Entry 2GJE (X-ray diffraction, 3.37 A resolution); this record covers chains A and D of the 4 polymer chains in the assembly.

# Chain A
Name: mitochondrial RNA-binding protein 2
From: Trypanosoma brucei
UniProtKB: Q952G2 (Q952G2_9TRYP); residues 30-224 here = UniProt positions 30-224
Amino-acid sequence (195 residues; each row starts with the number of its first residue):
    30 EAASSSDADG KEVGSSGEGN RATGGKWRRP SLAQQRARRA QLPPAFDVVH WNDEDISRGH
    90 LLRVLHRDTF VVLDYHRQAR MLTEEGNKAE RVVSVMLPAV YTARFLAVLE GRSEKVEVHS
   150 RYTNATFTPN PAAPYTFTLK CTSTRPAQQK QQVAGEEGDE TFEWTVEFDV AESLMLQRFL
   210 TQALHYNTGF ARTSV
Unresolved in the structure: 30-64, 176-187, 222-224
Sequence notes: modified residue (110, 125, 204)
Modified residues: Mse110 (selenomethionine; parent Met); Mse125 (selenomethionine; parent Met); Mse204 (selenomethionine; parent Met)
Reported in the primary citation:
  - binding site for RNA tetramer: R174
  - binding site for guide RNA 40-mer: R67, R92, R96, E114, K117, R120

# Chain D
Name: mitochondrial RNA-binding protein 1
From: Trypanosoma brucei
UniProtKB: P90629 (P90629_9TRYP); numbering as in UniProt (aligned over 20-206)
Amino-acid sequence (187 residues; numbered 20 to 206; the number before each row is that of its first residue):
    20 ASTFSGVQSL PKFEIHDVRD DPAEGTMTRV AVDGKLLLIS QYPQLGPRKV DPNDLSPQFD
    80 ADRRISVRLR HVDLAYLVGV CKERVPRHRM ETKAYTLDFE KSAQGYHLHG KVHRVASQRM
   140 EDWSVKFDNH FAVTLEHFLE SALDESFGFR QHYATRAAEG GEKIAATSSA EGGARRKRSV
   200 SDTSRYH
Unresolved in the structure: 20-26, 174-206
Sequence notes: conflict E43 (Leu in P90629); modified residue (46, 109, 139)
Modified residues: Mse46 (selenomethionine; parent Met); Mse109 (selenomethionine; parent Met); Mse139 (selenomethionine; parent Met)
Reported in the primary citation:
  - binding site for guide RNA 40-mer: R48, Y61, R83, S85, H90

# How chain A and chain D interact
Pairs across the interface - 36 pairs, chain A then chain D:
  R65(A) - D52(D)  salt bridge
  A69(A) - H171(D)
  L71(A) - H171(D)  hydrogen bond (backbone-side chain)
  P73(A) - F166(D)
  P73(A) - G167(D)
  P73(A) - F168(D)  hydrophobic
  P73(A) - H171(D)
  A74(A) - K54(D)  hydrogen bond (backbone-side chain)
  A74(A) - F166(D)
  F75(A) - K54(D)
  F75(A) - F166(D)  hydrophobic
  H95(A) - F168(D)
  H95(A) - Y172(D)  hydrogen bond
  Y164(A) - R103(D)
  D198(A) - Y95(D)  hydrogen bond
  V199(A) - R103(D)
  V199(A) - V104(D)  hydrophobic
  A200(A) - A94(D)
  A200(A) - Y95(D)  hydrophobic
  L203(A) - A94(D)
  L203(A) - V97(D)  hydrophobic
  L203(A) - G98(D)
  L203(A) - R103(D)
  Mse204(A) - A94(D)  hydrophobic
  Mse204(A) - L162(D)  hydrophobic
  Mse204(A) - F166(D)
  R207(A) - L162(D)
  R207(A) - D163(D)  salt bridge
  R207(A) - F166(D)
  F208(A) - F166(D)
  F208(A) - F168(D)
  Q211(A) - D163(D)
  Q211(A) - F168(D)
  A212(A) - F168(D)  hydrophobic
  Y215(A) - F168(D)  hydrophobic
  Y215(A) - R169(D)
Other interface residues (no listed pair), chain A (23 interface residues in all): R68, Q70, D76, S202, Q206
Other interface residues (no listed pair), chain D (21 interface residues in all): G53, H90, V91, K101, S165

# Summary
23 residues of chain A and 21 residues of chain D are in contact, with 4 hydrogen bonds and 2 salt bridges.
Among the polar pairs are R65(A)-D52(D), R207(A)-D163(D) and L71(A)-H171(D). The paper reports a binding site
for guide RNA 40-mer at R67(A), R92(A) and R48(D) among others; a binding site for RNA tetramer at R174(A).
Chain A is mitochondrial RNA-binding protein 2 and chain D is mitochondrial RNA-binding protein 1, both from
Trypanosoma brucei; the structure, Structure of a guideRNA-binding protein complex bound to a gRNA, was
determined by X-ray diffraction, deposited together with 2GIA and 2GID.
